Entry 8TAI (electron microscopy, 3.10 A resolution); this record covers chains A and B.

# Chain A (and B)
Molecule: Anoctamin-6
Organism: Mus musculus
Notes: chain B of this document is another copy of the same molecule, construct and numbering; everything in this record applies to it too
UniProtKB: Q6P9J9 (ANO6_MOUSE); numbering as in UniProt (aligned over 52-871)
Sequence (820 residues; numbered 52 to 871; the number before each row is that of its first residue):
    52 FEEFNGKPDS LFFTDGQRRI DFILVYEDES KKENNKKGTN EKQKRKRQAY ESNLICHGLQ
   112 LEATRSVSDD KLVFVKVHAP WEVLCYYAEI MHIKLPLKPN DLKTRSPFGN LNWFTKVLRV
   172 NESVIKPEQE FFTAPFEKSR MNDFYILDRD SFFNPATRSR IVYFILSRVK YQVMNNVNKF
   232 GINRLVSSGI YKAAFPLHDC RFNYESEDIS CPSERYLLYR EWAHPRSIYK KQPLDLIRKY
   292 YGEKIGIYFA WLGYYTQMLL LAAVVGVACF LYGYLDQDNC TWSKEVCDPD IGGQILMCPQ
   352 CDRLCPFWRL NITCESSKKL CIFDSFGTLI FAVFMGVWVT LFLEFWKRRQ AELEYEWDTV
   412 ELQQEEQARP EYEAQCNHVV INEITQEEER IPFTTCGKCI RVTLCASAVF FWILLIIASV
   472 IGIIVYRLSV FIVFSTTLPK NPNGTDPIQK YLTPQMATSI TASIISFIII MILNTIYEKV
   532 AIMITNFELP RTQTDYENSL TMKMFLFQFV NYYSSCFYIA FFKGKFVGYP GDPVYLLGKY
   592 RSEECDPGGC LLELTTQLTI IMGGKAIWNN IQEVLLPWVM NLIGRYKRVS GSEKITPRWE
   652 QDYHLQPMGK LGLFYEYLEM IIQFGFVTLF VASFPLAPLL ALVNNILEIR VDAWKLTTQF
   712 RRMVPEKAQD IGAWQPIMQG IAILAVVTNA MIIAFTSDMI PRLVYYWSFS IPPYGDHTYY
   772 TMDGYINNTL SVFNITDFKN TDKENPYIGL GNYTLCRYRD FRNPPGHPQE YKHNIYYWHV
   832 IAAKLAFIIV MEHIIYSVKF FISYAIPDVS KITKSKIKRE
Disordered / not traced: 52-58, 83-90, 148-184, 223-231, 424-456, 488-502, 639-644 (chain B: 150-182, 427-454, 490-502, 869-871)
Construct notes: conflict Tyr137 (Thr in Q6P9J9)
Disulfide bonds: Cys331-Cys372, Cys338-Cys365, Cys349-Cys807, Cys352-Cys356, Cys596-Cys601
Covalent attachments: N-acetylglucosamine (NAG) linked to Asn362
Metal / ion sites: Ca2+: Glu624, Glu667, Glu699, Asp703
Ligand contacts:
  - N-acetylglucosamine (NAG; 2-acetamido-2-deoxy-beta-D-glucopyranose), molecule 1: Asn778, Val783, Arg808
  - N-acetylglucosamine (NAG), molecule 2: Asn785, Thr787, Leu806, Pro816
Swiss-Prot annotation at these positions:
  - binding site (Ca(2+)): Glu624, Glu667, Glu670
  - glycosylation (N-linked (GlcNAc...) asparagine): Asn330, Asn362, Asn494, Asn778, Asn785, Asn803
  - mutagenesis: Lys370 (K370A: No effect on lipid scramblase activity), Asp409 (D409G: Increased speed of phospholipid scrambling; D409G: Reduced channel activity and sensitivity to Ca(2+)), Arg478 (R478A: Decreased lipid scramblase and ion channel activity. Requires lower calcium levels for activation of ion channel activity), Phe518 (F518A: Increased speed of phospholipid scrambling. Constitutive scramblase activity at basal cytosolic calcium levels; when associated with A-563 and A-612 ...), Ile521 (I521A: Does not induce a constitutive phospholipid scramblase activity; I521K/E: Induces a constitutive phospholipid scramblase activity), Met522 (M522K: Induces a constitutive phospholipid scramblase activity), Thr526 (T526K: Induces a constitutive phospholipid scramblase activity), Gln559 (Q559K: Moderately decreased sensitivity to activation by calcium; Q559K: Slower channel activation. Increased permeability to chloride ions), Tyr563 (Y563A: Increased speed of phospholipid scrambling. Requires lower calcium levels for activation of scramblase and ion channel activity ...), Ile611 (I611K: Induces a constitutive phospholipid scramblase activity), Ile612 (I612A: Increased speed of phospholipid scrambling. Constitutive scramblase activity at basal cytosolic calcium levels; when associated with A-518 and A-563 ...), Gly615 (G615A: Requires lower calcium levels for activation of scramblase and ion channel activity), 4 further mutagenesis entries in UniProt

# How chain A and chain B interact
Contacting residue pairs - 22 pairs, chain A then chain B:
  Pro764(A) with Gln820(B), hydrogen bond (backbone-side chain)
  Tyr765(A) with Gln820(B)
  Gln820(A) with Pro764(B), hydrogen bond (side chain-backbone); Tyr765(B)
  His824(A) with Ile826(B)
  Ile826(A) with His824(B); Trp829(B)
  Trp829(A) with Ile826(B); Trp829(B), hydrophobic; His830(B); Ala833(B), hydrophobic
  His830(A) with Trp829(B)
  Ala833(A) with Trp829(B), hydrophobic; Leu836(B)
  Leu836(A) with Ala833(B); Leu836(B), hydrophobic; Ile840(B), hydrophobic
  Ala837(A) with Leu836(B)
  Ile840(A) with Leu836(B), hydrophobic; Ile840(B), hydrophobic
  Glu843(A) with Glu843(B)
  His844(A) with Glu843(B), salt bridge
Other interface residues (no listed pair), chain A (17 interface residues in all): Val738, Asn825, Ile832, Ile839
Other interface residues (no listed pair), chain B (17 interface residues in all): Val738, Asn825, Ile832, Ala837, Ile839, His844

# Summary
Chain A and chain B each contribute 17 residues to their interface; the contacts include 2 hydrogen bonds and
1 salt bridge. Polar pairs include His844(A)-Glu843(B) and Pro764(A)-Gln820(B). Bound to chain A:
N-acetylglucosamine. Covalently linked N-acetylglucosamine: at Asn362(A).
Both chains are Anoctamin-6 (Mus musculus). Entry 8TAI (TMEM16F, with Calcium and PIP2, no inhibitor, Cl2) was
determined by electron microscopy (same publication as 8SUN, 8SUR, 8TAG and 8TAL).
